7M2V - chains QQ and KK of the 40 polymer chains in the assembly; structure by X-ray diffraction, 1.80 A resolution.

== Chain QQ ==
Molecule: 12-nt RNA strand
From: Satellite tobacco mosaic virus
Sequence (12 nucleotides; numbered 161 to 172; the number before each row is that of its first residue):
   161 UUUUUUUUUU UU
Unresolved in the structure: 171-172

== Chain KK ==
Protein: Coat protein
From: Satellite tobacco mosaic virus
Reference sequence: P17574 (COAT_STMV); residues 1-159 here = UniProt positions 1-159
Chain sequence (159 residues; row label = number of the first residue in the row):
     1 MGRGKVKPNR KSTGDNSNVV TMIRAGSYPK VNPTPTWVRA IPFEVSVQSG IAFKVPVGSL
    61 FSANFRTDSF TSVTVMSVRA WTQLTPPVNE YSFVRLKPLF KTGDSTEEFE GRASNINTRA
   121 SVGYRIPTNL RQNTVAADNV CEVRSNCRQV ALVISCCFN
Unresolved in the structure: 1-15

== Chain QQ / chain KK interface ==
Contacting residue pairs - 6 pairs, chain QQ then chain KK:
  U165(QQ) - Thr36(KK)  hydrogen bond to the phosphate
  U165(QQ) - Trp37(KK)  hydrogen bond to the sugar
  U165(QQ) - Val38(KK)  sugar contact
  U166(QQ) - Pro35(KK)  phosphate contact
  U166(QQ) - Thr36(KK)  hydrogen bond to the phosphate
  U167(QQ) - Asn32(KK)  phosphate contact
Other interface residues (no listed pair), chain QQ (4 interface residues in all): U164

== In short ==
4 residues of chain QQ and 5 residues of chain KK are in contact, with 3 hydrogen bonds. Polar pairs include
U165(QQ)-Trp37(KK), U165(QQ)-Thr36(KK) and U166(QQ)-Thr36(KK).
Here chain QQ is a 12-nt RNA strand and chain KK is Coat protein, both from Satellite tobacco mosaic virus.
Entry 7M2V (Crystallographic Structure of the Rhombohedral Crystal Form of STMV Grown from Chloride) was
determined by X-ray diffraction (same publication as 5BKL, 5BKN, 7M2T, 7M3T, 7M50 and 7M57).
